PDB entry 6XD0 | X-ray diffraction, 2.01 A resolution | chain A

== Chain A ==
Protein: RNA-dependent RNA polymerase
Organism: Dengue virus 3
UniProtKB: A1XTB9 (A1XTB9_9FLAV); residues 272-900 here correspond to UniProt positions 2762-3390 (UniProt number = residue number + 2490)
Sequence (635 residues; each row starts with the number of its first residue):
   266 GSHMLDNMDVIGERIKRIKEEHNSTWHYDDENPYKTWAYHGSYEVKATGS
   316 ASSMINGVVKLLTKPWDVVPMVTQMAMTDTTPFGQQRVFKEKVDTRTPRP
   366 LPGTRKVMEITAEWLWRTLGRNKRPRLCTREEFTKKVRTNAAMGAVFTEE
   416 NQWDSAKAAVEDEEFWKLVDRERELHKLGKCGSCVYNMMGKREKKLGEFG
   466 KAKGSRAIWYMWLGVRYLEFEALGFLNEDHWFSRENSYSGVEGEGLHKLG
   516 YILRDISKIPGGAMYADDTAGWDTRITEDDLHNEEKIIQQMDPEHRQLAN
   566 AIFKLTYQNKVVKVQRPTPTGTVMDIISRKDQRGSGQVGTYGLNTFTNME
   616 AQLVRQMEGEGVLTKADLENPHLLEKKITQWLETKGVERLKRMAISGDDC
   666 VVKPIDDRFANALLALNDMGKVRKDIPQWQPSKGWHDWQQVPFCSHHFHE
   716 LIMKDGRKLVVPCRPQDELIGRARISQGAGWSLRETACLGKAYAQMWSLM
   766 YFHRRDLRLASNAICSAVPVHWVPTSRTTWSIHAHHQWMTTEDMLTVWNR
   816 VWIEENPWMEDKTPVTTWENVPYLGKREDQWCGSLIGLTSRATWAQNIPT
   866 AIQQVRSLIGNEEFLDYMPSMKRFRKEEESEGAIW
Unresolved in the structure: 266-270, 409-416, 454-469, 884-900
Differences from the reference sequence: expression tag (266-271); conflict Leu-366 (Met2856 in A1XTB9), Val-480 (Ala2970 in A1XTB9)
Bound ions: Zn2+ site 1: Glu-437, His-441, Cys-446, Cys-449; Zn2+ site 2: His-712, His-714, Cys-728, Cys-847
Residues lining bound ligands: NITD-434 (V0M; 2-[({2-[(2,6-dichlorophenyl)amino]phenyl}acetyl)amino]-2,3-dihydro-1H-indene-2-carboxylic acid): Phe-398, Lys-401, Val-402, Asn-405, Trp-418, Arg-481, Glu-484, Phe-485, Gly-489, Asn-492, Glu-493, Val-603, Gly-604, Tyr-606, Trp-795, Ser-796, Ile-797
From the paper describing this entry:
  - conformationally variable residues (side-chain flip): Val-603
  - binding site for NITD-434: Phe-398, Lys-401, Phe-485, Asn-492, Val-603, Trp-795, Ser-796, Ile-797
  - catalytic residues: Asp-663 (citing earlier work)
  - mutagenesis - F398A, K401A, N452A, R457A, E458A, W474A, F485A (20% to 35%), N492A, K578A: decreased catalytic activity
  - mutagenesis - F398A, K401A, R457A, N492A, Y606A, N609A, D663A: abolished growth
  - mutagenesis - W795A: increased catalytic activity
  - mutagenesis - N452A, E458A, F464A, W474A, W795A: decreased growth
  - mutagenesis - F464A, G604A: unchanged catalytic activity
  - mutagenesis - Y606A: decreased catalytic activity (dnI activity)
  - mutagenesis - Y606A: increased catalytic activity (elongation activity)
  - mutagenesis - T605A, N609A: abolished catalytic activity
  - mutagenesis - K578A: unchanged growth

== Summary ==
Ligands of chain A: NITD-434. Glu-437, His-441, Cys-446 and Cys-449 coordinate Zn2+ site 1. His-712, His-714,
Cys-728 and Cys-847 coordinate Zn2+ site 2. The paper reports the catalytic residue Asp-663; F398A, K401A and
N452A, among others, reduce catalytic activity; 16 substitutions were tested in all.
Chain A is RNA-dependent RNA polymerase (Dengue virus 3); the structure, Dengue serotype 3 RNA-dependent RNA
polymerase bound to NITD-434, was determined by X-ray diffraction, deposited together with 6XD1.
